PDB entry 9CAP | electron microscopy, 2.70 A resolution | chains A and B

[Chain A]
Protein: Bridge-like lipid transfer protein family member 1 C-terminal domain-containing protein
Organism: Caenorhabditis elegans
UniProtKB: A0A0K3AWP8 (A0A0K3AWP8_CAEEL); numbering as in UniProt (aligned over 1-4022)
Chain sequence (4301 residues; numbered 1 to 4301; the number before each row is that of its first residue):
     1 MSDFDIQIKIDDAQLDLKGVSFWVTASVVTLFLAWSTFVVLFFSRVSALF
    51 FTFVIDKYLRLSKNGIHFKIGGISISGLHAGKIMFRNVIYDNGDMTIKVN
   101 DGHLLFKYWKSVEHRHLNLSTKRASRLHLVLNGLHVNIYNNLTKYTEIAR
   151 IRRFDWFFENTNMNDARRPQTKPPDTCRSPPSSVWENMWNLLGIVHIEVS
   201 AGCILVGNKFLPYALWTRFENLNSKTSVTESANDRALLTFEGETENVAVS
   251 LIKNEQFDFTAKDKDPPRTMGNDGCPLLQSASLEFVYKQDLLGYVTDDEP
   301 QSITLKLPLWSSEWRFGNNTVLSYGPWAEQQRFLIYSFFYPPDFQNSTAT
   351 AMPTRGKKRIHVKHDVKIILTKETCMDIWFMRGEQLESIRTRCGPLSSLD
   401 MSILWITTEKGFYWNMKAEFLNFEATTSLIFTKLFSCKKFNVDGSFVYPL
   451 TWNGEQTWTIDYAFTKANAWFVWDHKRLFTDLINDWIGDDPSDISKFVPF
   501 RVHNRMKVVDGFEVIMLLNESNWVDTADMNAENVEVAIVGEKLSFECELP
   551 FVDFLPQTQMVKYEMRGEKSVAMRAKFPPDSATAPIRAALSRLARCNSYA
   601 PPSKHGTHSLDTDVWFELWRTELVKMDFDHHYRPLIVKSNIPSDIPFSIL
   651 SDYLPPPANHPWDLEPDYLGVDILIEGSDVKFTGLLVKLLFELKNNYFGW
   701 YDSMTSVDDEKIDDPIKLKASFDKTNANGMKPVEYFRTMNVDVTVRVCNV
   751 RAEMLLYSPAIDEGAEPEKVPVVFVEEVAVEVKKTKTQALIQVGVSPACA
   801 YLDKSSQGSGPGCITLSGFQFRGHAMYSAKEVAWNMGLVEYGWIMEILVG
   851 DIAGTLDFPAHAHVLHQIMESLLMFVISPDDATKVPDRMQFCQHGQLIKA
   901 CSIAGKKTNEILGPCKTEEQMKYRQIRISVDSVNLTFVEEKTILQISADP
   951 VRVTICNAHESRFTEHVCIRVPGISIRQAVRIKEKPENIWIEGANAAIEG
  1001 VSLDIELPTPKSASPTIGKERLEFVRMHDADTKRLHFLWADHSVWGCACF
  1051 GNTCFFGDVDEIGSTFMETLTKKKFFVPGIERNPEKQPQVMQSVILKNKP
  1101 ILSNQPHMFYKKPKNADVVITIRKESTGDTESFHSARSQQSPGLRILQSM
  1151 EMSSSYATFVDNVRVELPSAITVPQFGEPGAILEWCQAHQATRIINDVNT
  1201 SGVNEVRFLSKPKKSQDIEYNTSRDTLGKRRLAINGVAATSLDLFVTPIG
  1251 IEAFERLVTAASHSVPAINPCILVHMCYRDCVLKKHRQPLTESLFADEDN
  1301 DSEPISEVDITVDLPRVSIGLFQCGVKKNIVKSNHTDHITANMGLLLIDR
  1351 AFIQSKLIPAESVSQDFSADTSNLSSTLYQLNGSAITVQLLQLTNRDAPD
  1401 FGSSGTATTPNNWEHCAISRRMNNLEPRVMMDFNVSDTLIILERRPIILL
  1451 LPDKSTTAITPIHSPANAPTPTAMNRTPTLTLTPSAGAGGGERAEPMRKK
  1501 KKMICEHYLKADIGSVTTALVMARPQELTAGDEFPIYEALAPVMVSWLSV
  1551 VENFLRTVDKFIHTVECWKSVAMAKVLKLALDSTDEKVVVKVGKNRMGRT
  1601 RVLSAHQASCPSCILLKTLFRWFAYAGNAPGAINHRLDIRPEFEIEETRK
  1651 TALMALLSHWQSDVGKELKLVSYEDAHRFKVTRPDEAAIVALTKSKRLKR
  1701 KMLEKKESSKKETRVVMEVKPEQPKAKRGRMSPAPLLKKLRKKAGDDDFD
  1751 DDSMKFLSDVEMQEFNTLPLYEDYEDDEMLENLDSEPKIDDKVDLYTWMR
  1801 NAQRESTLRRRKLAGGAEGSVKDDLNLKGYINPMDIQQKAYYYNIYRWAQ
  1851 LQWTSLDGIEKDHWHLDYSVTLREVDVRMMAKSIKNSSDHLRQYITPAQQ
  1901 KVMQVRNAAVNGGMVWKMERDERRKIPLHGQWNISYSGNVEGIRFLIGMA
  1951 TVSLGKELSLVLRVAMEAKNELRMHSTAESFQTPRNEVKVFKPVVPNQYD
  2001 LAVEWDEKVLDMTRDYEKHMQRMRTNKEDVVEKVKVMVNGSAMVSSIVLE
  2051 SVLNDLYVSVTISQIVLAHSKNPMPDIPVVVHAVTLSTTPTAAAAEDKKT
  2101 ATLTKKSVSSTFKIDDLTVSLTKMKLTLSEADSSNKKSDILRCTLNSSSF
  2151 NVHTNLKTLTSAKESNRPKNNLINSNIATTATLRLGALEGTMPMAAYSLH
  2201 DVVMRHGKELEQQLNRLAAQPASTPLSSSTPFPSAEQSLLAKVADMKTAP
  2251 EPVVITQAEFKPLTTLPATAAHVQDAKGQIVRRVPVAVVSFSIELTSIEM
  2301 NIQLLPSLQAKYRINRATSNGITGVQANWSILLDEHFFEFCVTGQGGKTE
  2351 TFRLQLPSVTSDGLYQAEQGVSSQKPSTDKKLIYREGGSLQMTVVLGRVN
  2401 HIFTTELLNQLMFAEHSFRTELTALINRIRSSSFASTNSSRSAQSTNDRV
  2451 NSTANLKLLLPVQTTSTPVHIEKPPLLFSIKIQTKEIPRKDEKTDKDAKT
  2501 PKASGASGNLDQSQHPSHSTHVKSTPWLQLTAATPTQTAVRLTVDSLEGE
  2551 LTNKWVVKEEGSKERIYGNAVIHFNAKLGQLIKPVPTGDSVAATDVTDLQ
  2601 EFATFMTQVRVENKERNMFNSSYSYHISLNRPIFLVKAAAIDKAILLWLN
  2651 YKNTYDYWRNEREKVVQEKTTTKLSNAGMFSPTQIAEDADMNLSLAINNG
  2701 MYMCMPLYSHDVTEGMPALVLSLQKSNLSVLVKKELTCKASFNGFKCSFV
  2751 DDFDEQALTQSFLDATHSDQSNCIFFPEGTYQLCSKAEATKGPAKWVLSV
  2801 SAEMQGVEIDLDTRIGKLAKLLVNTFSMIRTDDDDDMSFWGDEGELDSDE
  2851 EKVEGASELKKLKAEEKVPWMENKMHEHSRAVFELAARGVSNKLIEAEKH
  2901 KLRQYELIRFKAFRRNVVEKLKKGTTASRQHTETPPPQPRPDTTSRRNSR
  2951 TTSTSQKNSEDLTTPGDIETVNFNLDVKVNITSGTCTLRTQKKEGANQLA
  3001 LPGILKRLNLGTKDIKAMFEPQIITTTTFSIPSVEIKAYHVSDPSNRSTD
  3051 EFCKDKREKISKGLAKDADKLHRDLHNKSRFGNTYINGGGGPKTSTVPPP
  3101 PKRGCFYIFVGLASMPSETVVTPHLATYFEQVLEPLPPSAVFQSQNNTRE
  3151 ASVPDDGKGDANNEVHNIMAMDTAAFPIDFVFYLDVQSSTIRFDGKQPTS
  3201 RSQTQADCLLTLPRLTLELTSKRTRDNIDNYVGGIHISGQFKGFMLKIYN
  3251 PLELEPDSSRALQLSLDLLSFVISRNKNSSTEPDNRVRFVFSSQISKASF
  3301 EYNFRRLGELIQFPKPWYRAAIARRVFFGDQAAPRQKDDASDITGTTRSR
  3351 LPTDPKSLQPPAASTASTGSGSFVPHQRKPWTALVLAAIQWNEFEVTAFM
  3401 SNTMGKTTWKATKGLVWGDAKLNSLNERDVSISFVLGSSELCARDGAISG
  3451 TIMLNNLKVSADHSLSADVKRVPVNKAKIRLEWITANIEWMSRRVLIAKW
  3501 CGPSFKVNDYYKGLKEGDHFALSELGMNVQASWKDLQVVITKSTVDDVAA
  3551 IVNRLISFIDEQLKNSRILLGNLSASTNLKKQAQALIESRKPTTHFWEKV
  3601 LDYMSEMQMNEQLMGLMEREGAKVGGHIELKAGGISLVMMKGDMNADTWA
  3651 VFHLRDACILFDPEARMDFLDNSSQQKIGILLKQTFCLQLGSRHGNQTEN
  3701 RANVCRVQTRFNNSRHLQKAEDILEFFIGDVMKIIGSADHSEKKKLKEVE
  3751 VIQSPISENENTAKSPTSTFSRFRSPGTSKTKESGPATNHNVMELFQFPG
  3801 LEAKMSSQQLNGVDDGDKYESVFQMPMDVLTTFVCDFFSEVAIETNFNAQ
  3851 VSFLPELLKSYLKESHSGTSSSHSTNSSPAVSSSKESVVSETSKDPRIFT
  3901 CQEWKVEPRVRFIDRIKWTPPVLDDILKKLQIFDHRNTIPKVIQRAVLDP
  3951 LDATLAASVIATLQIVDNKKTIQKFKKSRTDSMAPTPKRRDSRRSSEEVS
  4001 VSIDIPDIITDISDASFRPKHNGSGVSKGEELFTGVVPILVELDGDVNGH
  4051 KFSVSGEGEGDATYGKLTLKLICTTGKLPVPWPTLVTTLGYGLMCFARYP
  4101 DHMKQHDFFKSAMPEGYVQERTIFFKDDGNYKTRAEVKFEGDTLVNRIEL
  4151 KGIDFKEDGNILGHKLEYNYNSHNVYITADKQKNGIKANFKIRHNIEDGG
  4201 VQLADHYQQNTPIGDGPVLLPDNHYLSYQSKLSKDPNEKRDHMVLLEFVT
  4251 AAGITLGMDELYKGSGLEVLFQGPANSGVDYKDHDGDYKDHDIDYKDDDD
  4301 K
Unresolved in the structure: 1-20, 164-180, 1115-1146, 1209-1231, 1299-1303, 1327-1339, 1355-1380, 1400-1420, 1445-1534, 1680-4301
Differences from the reference sequence: expression tag (4023-4301)
Disulfides: Cys901-Cys915
Residues lining bound ligands:
  - hexadecane (R16), molecule 1: Ile55, Leu61, Phe68, Tyr90
  - hexadecane (R16), molecule 2: Ile70, Phe85, Val88, Tyr90, Ile97, Val99
  - hexadecane (R16), molecule 3: His79, Tyr108, Trp109
  - hexadecane (R16), molecule 4: Asp94, Ile138, Asn140, Asn141, Val206, Leu215, Leu251, Leu277, Ala328, Arg332, Ile335, Tyr336, Phe339, Tyr340
  - hexadecane (R16), molecule 5: Tyr324, Glu329, Arg332, Gln456, Trp458, Trp486, Val498, Phe500
  - hexadecane (R16), molecule 6: Phe682, Val687, Leu690, Phe691, Lys694
  - hexadecane (R16), molecule 7: Phe858, Pro859, Ala862, His863, His866, Ala1261, Val1265, Ile1268, Met1276, Phe1561
  - hexadecane (R16), molecule 8: Ala862, Leu865, His866, Met869, Glu870, Leu873, Phe937, Arg1279, Leu1283
  - hexadecane (R16), molecule 9: Met869, Leu873, Ile877
  - hexadecane (R16), molecule 10: Ile969, Ile974, Val1001, Leu1003, Ile1005, Ile1234
From the paper describing this entry:
  - binding site for the ligand PEE: Lys358, Lys476, His630, Lys694, Asp702, Lys784, Glu840, Arg924

[Chain B]
Protein: Defect at low temperature protein 1
Organism: Caenorhabditis elegans
UniProtKB: Q4W5H0 (Q4W5H0_CAEEL); numbering as in UniProt (aligned over 1-276)
Chain sequence (276 residues; numbered 1 to 276; the number before each row is that of its first residue):
     1 MRIFVFDGTSVIYVCAVIILILIWVAIIGQRQIWRHRHNVARVRPQVSLS
    51 SRISSKKAVLLRETQLDTVMRLRCENQARLTDCISLQFHGEKPYVHRMIA
   101 VDEVTLEIDGQLNRIEGAVQRQAGESTYSYLKRIREKVPSIPLNLVHRIA
   151 FLQESARFRPEKFDVEQVMELRSLLNQFLRILSAEYDSLSDEPDMAAPRG
   201 VIASFYQFGQKIMPNNSGSKRRRNKFGGSDGVRLLMKEREEQLSLLSPLA
   251 RASADSPAPAAHLRRQSDSHSALLPQ
Unresolved in the structure: 1-6, 188-276

[Interface between chain A and chain B]
Residue-residue contacts - 134 pairs, chain A then chain B:
  Thr25(A) - Ile12(B)
  Val29(A) - Ala16(B)  hydrophobic
  Leu33(A) - Ile19(B)  hydrophobic
  Leu33(A) - Leu20(B)  hydrophobic
  Ser36(A) - Leu20(B)
  Thr37(A) - Ile23(B)
  Thr37(A) - Trp24(B)
  Val40(A) - Trp24(B)
  Leu41(A) - Trp24(B)
  Leu41(A) - Ile27(B)  hydrophobic
  Leu41(A) - Arg31(B)  hydrogen bond (backbone-side chain)
  Phe42(A) - Arg31(B)
  Arg45(A) - Arg31(B)
  Gly65(A) - Arg62(B)  hydrogen bond (backbone-side chain)
  His67(A) - Ile53(B)
  His67(A) - Ser55(B)  hydrogen bond
  His67(A) - Arg62(B)
  Lys69(A) - Ser54(B)
  Ile89(A) - Arg52(B)
  Asp91(A) - Ile53(B)
  Asp91(A) - Arg62(B)  salt bridge
  Gly93(A) - Arg62(B)
  Asn100(A) - His38(B)
  Asp101(A) - Arg35(B)  salt bridge
  Asn132(A) - Arg35(B)
  Gly133(A) - Val40(B)
  Leu134(A) - Val40(B)
  His135(A) - Val40(B)
  Asn137(A) - Arg52(B)  hydrogen bond
  Tyr139(A) - Leu49(B)  hydrophobic
  Tyr139(A) - Arg62(B)  hydrogen bond
  Tyr139(A) - Leu66(B)
  Asn140(A) - Leu66(B)
  Asn140(A) - Val69(B)
  Leu142(A) - Gln65(B)
  Tyr145(A) - Val69(B)
  Tyr145(A) - Leu72(B)
  Tyr145(A) - Arg73(B)  hydrogen bond
  Ile148(A) - Leu72(B)  hydrophobic
  Ala149(A) - Leu72(B)  hydrophobic
  Arg152(A) - Asn76(B)
  Arg152(A) - Gln77(B)  hydrogen bond (side chain-backbone)
  Phe154(A) - Glu75(B)
  Trp156(A) - Arg71(B)
  Trp156(A) - Leu72(B)
  Trp156(A) - Glu75(B)
  Phe157(A) - Thr68(B)
  Asn160(A) - Thr64(B)
  Asn160(A) - Thr68(B)  hydrogen bond
  Thr161(A) - Gln65(B)  hydrogen bond (backbone-side chain)
  Thr161(A) - Thr68(B)
  Asn162(A) - Leu61(B)
  Ala201(A) - Asn39(B)
  Ala201(A) - Val40(B)
  Gly202(A) - Val40(B)
  Cys203(A) - Val40(B)
  Leu205(A) - Pro45(B)  hydrophobic
  Leu205(A) - Gln46(B)
  Gly207(A) - Val47(B)
  Asn208(A) - Val47(B)
  Lys209(A) - Glu63(B)
  Phe210(A) - Leu66(B)  hydrophobic
  Phe210(A) - Asp67(B)
  Phe210(A) - Met70(B)  hydrophobic
  Trp216(A) - Val40(B)
  Trp216(A) - Arg42(B)
  Trp216(A) - Val43(B)
  Trp216(A) - Arg44(B)
  Trp216(A) - Pro45(B)
  Arg218(A) - Ala41(B)
  Phe219(A) - Ala41(B)
  Glu220(A) - Asn39(B)
  Glu220(A) - Ala41(B)
  Ile252(A) - Arg44(B)
  Asn254(A) - Val47(B)
  Glu255(A) - Gln46(B)
  Glu255(A) - Val47(B)  hydrogen bond (side chain-backbone)
  Glu255(A) - Ser48(B)  hydrogen bond
  Gln256(A) - Val47(B)
  Gln256(A) - Ser48(B)  hydrogen bond
  Asn272(A) - Arg44(B)  hydrogen bond (backbone-side chain)
  Ser337(A) - Arg73(B)  hydrogen bond (backbone-side chain)
  Phe338(A) - Met70(B)  hydrophobic
  Phe338(A) - Arg73(B)
  Pro342(A) - Asn76(B)  hydrogen bond (backbone-side chain)
  Phe344(A) - Asn76(B)
  Phe344(A) - Ala78(B)  hydrophobic
  Asn346(A) - Asp82(B)
  Asn346(A) - Ile84(B)
  Trp452(A) - Ala78(B)  hydrophobic
  Asn453(A) - His89(B)
  Asn453(A) - Met98(B)
  Gly454(A) - Phe88(B)
  Glu455(A) - Phe88(B)
  Ser492(A) - Arg157(B)
  Ser492(A) - Phe158(B)
  Asp493(A) - Arg157(B)  salt bridge
  Asp493(A) - Phe158(B)
  Ile494(A) - Leu80(B)
  Ile494(A) - Met98(B)  hydrophobic
  Ile494(A) - Val101(B)  hydrophobic
  Ile494(A) - Arg157(B)  hydrogen bond (backbone-backbone)
  Ser495(A) - Leu80(B)
  Ser495(A) - Arg157(B)  hydrogen bond
  Phe497(A) - Tyr94(B)  hydrophobic
  Pro499(A) - Tyr94(B)
  Val552(A) - Tyr94(B)
  Asp553(A) - Pro93(B)
  Phe554(A) - Arg97(B)
  Phe554(A) - Arg157(B)
  Leu555(A) - Phe158(B)
  Leu555(A) - Arg159(B)
  Leu555(A) - Pro160(B)
  Ile641(A) - Phe158(B)
  Ile641(A) - Arg159(B)
  Pro642(A) - Phe158(B)  hydrophobic
  Ser643(A) - Glu154(B)  hydrogen bond
  Ser643(A) - Arg159(B)
  Asp644(A) - Ser126(B)
  Asp644(A) - Tyr128(B)
  Asp644(A) - Glu154(B)
  Ile645(A) - Ala150(B)
  Ile645(A) - Phe151(B)
  Ile645(A) - Glu154(B)
  Pro646(A) - Tyr128(B)
  Ile649(A) - His147(B)
  Leu650(A) - Phe151(B)  hydrophobic
  Leu650(A) - Arg159(B)
  Tyr653(A) - Asn144(B)  hydrogen bond
  Tyr653(A) - Arg148(B)
  Tyr653(A) - Phe151(B)  hydrophobic
  Leu654(A) - Phe151(B)  hydrophobic
  Leu654(A) - Arg159(B)
  Pro655(A) - Glu161(B)
Also at the interface, not in a pair above, chain A (88 interface residues in all): Ile66, Asn92, Thr96, Ala214, Pro341, Asp343
Also at the interface, not in a pair above, chain B (71 interface residues in all): Ala58, Arg79, Ser85, Thr127, Ser129, Ala156
The authors on this interface:
  - pairs named by the authors: Leu41(A)-Arg31(B) (backbone contact)

[In short]
The interface between chain A and chain B involves 88 residues on one side and 71 on the other, with 19
hydrogen bonds and 3 salt bridges. Among the polar pairs are Asp91(A)-Arg62(B), Asp101(A)-Arg35(B) and
Asp493(A)-Arg157(B). The paper describes a backbone contact between Leu41(A) and Arg31(B). From the paper: a
binding site for the ligand PEE at Lys358(A), Lys476(A) and His630(A) among others.
Chain A is Bridge-like lipid transfer protein family member 1 C-terminal domain-containing protein and chain B
is Defect at low temperature protein 1, both from Caenorhabditis elegans; the structure, Structure of the
LPD-3 complex, was determined by electron microscopy.
